1XD8 - chains A and B; structure by X-ray diffraction, 2.70 A resolution.

Chain A (and B):
Name: Nitrogenase iron protein 1
Source organism: Azotobacter vinelandii
Notes: EC 1.18.6.1; chain B of this document is another copy of the same molecule, construct and numbering; everything in this record applies to it too
UniProtKB: P00459 (NIFH1_AZOVI); numbering as in UniProt (aligned over 1-289)
Sequence (289 residues; row label = number of the first residue in the row):
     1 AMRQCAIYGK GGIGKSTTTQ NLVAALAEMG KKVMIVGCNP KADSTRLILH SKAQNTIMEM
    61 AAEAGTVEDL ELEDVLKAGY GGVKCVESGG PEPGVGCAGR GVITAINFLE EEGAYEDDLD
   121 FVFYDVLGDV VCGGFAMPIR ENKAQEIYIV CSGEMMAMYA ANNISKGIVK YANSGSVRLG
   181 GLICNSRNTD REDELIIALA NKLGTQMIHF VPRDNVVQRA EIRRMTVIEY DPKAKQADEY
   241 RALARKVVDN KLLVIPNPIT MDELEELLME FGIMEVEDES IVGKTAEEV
Sequence notes: engineered mutation Asn39 (Asp in P00459)
Metal / ion sites: 4Fe-4S cluster Fe: Cys97, Cys132 (shared with Cys97(B), Cys132(B) of chain B)
Residues lining bound ligands: 4Fe-4S cluster (SF4): Gly96, Cys97, Ala98, Gly99, Cys132, Gly133, Gly134, Phe135

Chain A / chain B interface:
Contacting residue pairs (69; chain A residue first):
  Pro40(A) - Tyr159(B)  hydrogen bond (backbone-side chain)
  Lys41(A) - Met156(B)
  Lys41(A) - Tyr159(B)
  Lys41(A) - Met261(B)
  His50(A) - Val282(B)
  His50(A) - Gly283(B)
  Lys52(A) - Glu265(B)  salt bridge
  Lys52(A) - Glu277(B)
  Glu92(A) - Lys170(B)
  Pro93(A) - Val131(B)
  Pro93(A) - Asn163(B)
  Pro93(A) - Lys166(B)
  Pro93(A) - Gly167(B)
  Gly94(A) - Val131(B)  hydrogen bond (backbone-backbone)
  Gly94(A) - Cys132(B)
  Gly94(A) - Gly133(B)
  Gly94(A) - Ala136(B)
  Gly94(A) - Tyr171(B)  hydrogen bond (backbone-side chain)
  Val95(A) - Gly133(B)
  Val95(A) - Tyr171(B)
  Gly96(A) - Cys132(B)
  Gly96(A) - Gly133(B)  hydrogen bond (backbone-backbone)
  Val130(A) - Val130(B)  hydrophobic
  Val131(A) - Pro93(B)
  Val131(A) - Gly94(B)  hydrogen bond (backbone-backbone)
  Cys132(A) - Gly94(B)
  Cys132(A) - Gly96(B)
  Gly133(A) - Gly94(B)
  Gly133(A) - Val95(B)
  Gly133(A) - Gly96(B)  hydrogen bond (backbone-backbone)
  Phe135(A) - Val130(B)  hydrophobic
  Ala136(A) - Gly94(B)
  Met156(A) - Lys41(B)
  Tyr159(A) - Pro40(B)
  Asn163(A) - Pro93(B)
  Lys166(A) - Pro93(B)
  Gly167(A) - Pro93(B)
  Tyr171(A) - Gly94(B)  hydrogen bond (side chain-backbone)
  Tyr171(A) - Val95(B)
  Ile222(A) - Glu277(B)
  Arg223(A) - Ile281(B)
  Arg223(A) - Val282(B)
  Arg223(A) - Gly283(B)  hydrogen bond (backbone-backbone)
  Arg223(A) - Lys284(B)  hydrogen bond (side chain-backbone)
  Arg223(A) - Val289(B)  hydrogen bond (side chain-backbone)
  Arg224(A) - Glu277(B)  salt bridge
  Arg224(A) - Val282(B)
  Met225(A) - Gly283(B)
  Met225(A) - Lys284(B)
  Glu229(A) - Thr285(B)
  Tyr230(A) - Lys284(B)
  Tyr230(A) - Thr285(B)
  Tyr230(A) - Ala286(B)  hydrogen bond (backbone-backbone)
  Asp231(A) - Ala286(B)
  Met261(A) - Lys41(B)
  Glu265(A) - Lys52(B)  salt bridge
  Glu277(A) - Lys52(B)
  Glu277(A) - Arg224(B)  salt bridge
  Ile281(A) - Arg223(B)
  Val282(A) - Arg223(B)
  Val282(A) - Arg224(B)
  Gly283(A) - His50(B)
  Gly283(A) - Arg223(B)  hydrogen bond (backbone-backbone)
  Lys284(A) - Arg223(B)  hydrogen bond (backbone-side chain)
  Lys284(A) - Met225(B)
  Lys284(A) - Tyr230(B)
  Thr285(A) - Tyr230(B)
  Ala286(A) - Tyr230(B)  hydrogen bond (backbone-backbone)
  Val289(A) - Arg223(B)  hydrogen bond (backbone-side chain)
Interface residues without a listed pair, chain A (42 interface residues in all): Pro91, Asp129, Lys170, Glu275
Interface residues without a listed pair, chain B (42 interface residues in all): Pro91, Glu92, Asp129, Phe135, Ile222, Glu229, Asp231, Glu275

In short:
The chain A/chain B interface involves 42 residues from each chain; the contacts include 15 hydrogen bonds and
4 salt bridges. Polar pairs include Lys52(A)-Glu265(B), Arg224(A)-Glu277(B) and Pro40(A)-Tyr159(B). Bound to
chain A: 4Fe-4S cluster. Cys97(A) and Cys132(A) coordinate a 4Fe-4S cluster Fe ion.
Chain A and chain B are both Nitrogenase iron protein 1 (Azotobacter vinelandii); the structure, Crystal
Structure of the Nitrogenase Fe protein Asp39Asn, was determined by X-ray diffraction, deposited together with
1XD9 and 1XDB.
